6X9J - chains A and D of the 3 polymer chains in the assembly; structure by X-ray diffraction, 1.79 A resolution.

[Chain A]
Protein: DNA (cytosine-5)-methyltransferase 1
Organism: Homo sapiens
Notes: EC 2.1.1.37
Reference sequence: P26358 (DNMT1_HUMAN), isoform P26358-3; residues 729-1600 here correspond to UniProt positions 393-1264 (UniProt number = residue number - 336)
Sequence (874 residues; row label = number of the first residue in the row):
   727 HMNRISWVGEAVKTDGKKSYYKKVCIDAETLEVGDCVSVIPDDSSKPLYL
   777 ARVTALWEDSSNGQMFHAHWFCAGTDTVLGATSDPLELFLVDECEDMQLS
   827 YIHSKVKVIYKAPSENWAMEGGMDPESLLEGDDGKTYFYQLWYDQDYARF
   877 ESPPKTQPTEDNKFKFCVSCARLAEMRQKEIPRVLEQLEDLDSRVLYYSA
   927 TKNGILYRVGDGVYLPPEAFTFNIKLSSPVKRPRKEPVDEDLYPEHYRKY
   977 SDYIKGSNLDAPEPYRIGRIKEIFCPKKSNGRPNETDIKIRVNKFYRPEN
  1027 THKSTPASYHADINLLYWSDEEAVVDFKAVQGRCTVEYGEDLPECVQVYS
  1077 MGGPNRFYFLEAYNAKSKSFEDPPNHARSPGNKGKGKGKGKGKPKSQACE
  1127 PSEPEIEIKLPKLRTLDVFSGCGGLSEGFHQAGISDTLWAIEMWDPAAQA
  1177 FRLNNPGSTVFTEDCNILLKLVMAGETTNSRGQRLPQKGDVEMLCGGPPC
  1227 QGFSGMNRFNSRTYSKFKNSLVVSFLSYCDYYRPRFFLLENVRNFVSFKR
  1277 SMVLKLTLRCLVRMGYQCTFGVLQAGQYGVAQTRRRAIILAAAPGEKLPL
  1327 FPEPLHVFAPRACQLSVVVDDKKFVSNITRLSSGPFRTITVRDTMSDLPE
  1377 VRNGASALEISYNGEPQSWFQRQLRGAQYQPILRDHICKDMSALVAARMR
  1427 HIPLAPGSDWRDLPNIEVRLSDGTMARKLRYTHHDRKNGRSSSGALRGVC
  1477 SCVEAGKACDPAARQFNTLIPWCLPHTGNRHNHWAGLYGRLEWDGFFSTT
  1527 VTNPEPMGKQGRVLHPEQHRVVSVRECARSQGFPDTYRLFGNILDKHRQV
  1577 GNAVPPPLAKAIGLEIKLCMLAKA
Not modelled in the structure: 727-728, 1105-1134
Construct notes: expression tag (727-728)
Ion coordination: Zn2+ site 1: His793, Cys820, Cys893, Cys896; Zn2+ site 2: Cys1476, Cys1478, Cys1485, His1502
Small-molecule neighbours: X52 (N-(4-{[(3,5-dicyano-4-ethyl-6-{methyl[2-(methylamino)ethyl]amino}pyridin-2-yl)sulfanyl]methyl}phenyl)-N-methylmethanesulfonamide): Cys1226, Gln1227, Ser1230, Phe1274, His1507, Trp1510, Lys1535
From the paper describing this entry:
  - conformationally variable residues (loop rearrangement): Gly1228 to Arg1234
  - binding site for X52: Cys1226, Gln1227, Phe1274, His1507, Trp1510, Lys1535
  - catalytic residues: Cys1226 (citing earlier work)

[Chain D]
Molecule: 12-nt DNA strand
Sequence (12 nucleotides; row label = number of the first residue in the row):
    13 GCAGGXGGCCTC
Modified residues: PYO (1-(beta-D-ribofuranosyl)-pyrimidin-2-one-5'-phosphate) at position 18
Small-molecule neighbours: X52 (N-(4-{[(3,5-dicyano-4-ethyl-6-{methyl[2-(methylamino)ethyl]amino}pyridin-2-yl)sulfanyl]methyl}phenyl)-N-methylmethanesulfonamide): PYO_18, DG19, DG20

[How chain A and chain D interact]
Residue-residue contacts (16):
  Tyr976(A) - DC14(D)  hydrogen bond to the phosphate
  Ser977(A) - DA15(D)  hydrogen bond to the phosphate
  Tyr979(A) - DG16(D)  hydrogen bond to the phosphate
  Lys981(A) - DG16(D)  salt bridge to the phosphate
  Gln1227(A) - DG20(D)  hydrogen bond to the phosphate
  Val1268(A) - PYO_18(D)  phosphate contact
  Arg1269(A) - PYO_18(D)  hydrogen bond to the phosphate
  Asn1270(A) - DG17(D)  hydrogen bond to the phosphate
  Asn1270(A) - PYO_18(D)  hydrogen bond to the phosphate
  Arg1311(A) - DG17(D)  salt bridge to the phosphate
  Asn1508(A) - DC14(D)  sugar contact
  Asn1508(A) - DA15(D)  hydrogen bond to the phosphate
  Gly1534(A) - DG19(D)  base contact
  Lys1535(A) - DG17(D)  salt bridge to the phosphate
  Lys1535(A) - PYO_18(D)  base contact
  Lys1535(A) - DG19(D)  salt bridge to the phosphate

[Summary]
12 residues of chain A face 7 of chain D across their interface; the contacts include 8 hydrogen bonds and 4
salt bridges. Among the polar pairs are Tyr976(A)-DC14(D), Ser977(A)-DA15(D) and Tyr979(A)-DG16(D). The paper
reports the catalytic residue Cys1226(A); a binding site for X52 at Cys1226(A), Gln1227(A) and Phe1274(A)
among others.
Here chain A is DNA (cytosine-5)-methyltransferase 1 (Homo sapiens) and chain D is a 12-nt DNA strand. Entry
6X9J (Human DNMT1(729-1600) Bound to Zebularine-Containing 12mer dsDNA and Inhibitor GSK3830052) was
determined by X-ray diffraction together with 6X9I and 6X9K from the same study.
